PDB entry 7V0R | X-ray diffraction, 2.51 A resolution | chains C and J of the 6 polymer chains in the assembly

Chain C:
Name: Cyclic GMP-AMP synthase
Source organism: Mus musculus
Notes: EC 2.7.7.86; fragment: catalytic domain
UniProtKB: Q8C6L5 (CGAS_MOUSE); residue numbers follow UniProt; this construct covers 147-507
Amino-acid sequence (364 residues; each row starts with the number of its first residue):
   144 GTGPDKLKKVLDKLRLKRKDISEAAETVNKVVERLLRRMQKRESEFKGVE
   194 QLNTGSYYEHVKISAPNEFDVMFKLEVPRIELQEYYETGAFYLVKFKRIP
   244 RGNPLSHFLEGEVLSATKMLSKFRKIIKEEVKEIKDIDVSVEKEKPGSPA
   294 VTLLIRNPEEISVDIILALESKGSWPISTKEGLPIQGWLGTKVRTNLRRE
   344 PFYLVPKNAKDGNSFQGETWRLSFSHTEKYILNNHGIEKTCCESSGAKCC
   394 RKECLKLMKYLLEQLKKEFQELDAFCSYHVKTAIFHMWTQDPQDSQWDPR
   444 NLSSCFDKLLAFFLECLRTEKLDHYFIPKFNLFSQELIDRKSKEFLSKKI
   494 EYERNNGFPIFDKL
Unresolved in the structure: 144-148, 239-246, 252-255, 353-358, 507
Sequence notes: expression tag (144-146)
Ion coordination: Mg2+ site 1: Glu-211, Asp-213 (together with OKX); Mg2+ site 2: Glu-211, Asp-213, Asp-307 (together with OKX); Zn2+: His-378, Cys-384, Cys-385, Cys-392
Small-molecule neighbours: OKX ([(2R,3R,4R,5R)-4-[[(2R,3S,4R,5R)-5-(6-aminopurin-9-yl)-3,4-bis(oxidanyl)oxolan-2-yl]methoxy-oxidanyl-phosphoryl]oxy-5-(2-azanyl-6-oxidanylidene-1H-purin-9-yl)-3-oxidanyl-oxolan-2-yl]methoxy-[[oxidanyl(phosphonooxy)phosphoryl]methyl]phosphinic acid): Gly-198, Ser-199, Glu-202, Lys-205, Glu-211, Asp-213, Met-215, Gly-290, Ser-291, Pro-292, Ala-293, Asp-307, Ile-309, Val-348, Lys-350, Arg-364, Leu-365, Ser-366, Ser-368, Lys-402, Cys-419, Ser-420, Tyr-421, Lys-424
Swiss-Prot annotation at these positions:
  - region: Lys-372 to Lys-395 (DNA-binding)
  - motif: Leu-154 to Leu-159 (Nuclear export signal), Asp-281 to Ser-291 (Nuclear localization signal)
  - binding site (GTP): Thr-197, Asp-307, Arg-364 to Glu-371
  - binding site (ATP): Ser-199, Glu-371, Lys-402, Ser-420 to Lys-424
  - binding site (Mg(2+)): Glu-211, Asp-213, Asp-307
  - binding site (2',3'-cGAMP): Asp-213, Gly-290, Asp-307, Lys-350, Arg-364 to Ser-366
  - binding site (Zn(2+)): His-378, Cys-384, Cys-385, Cys-392
  - site: Arg-241 (Arginine-anchor), Asp-307, Ile-308 (Cleavage)
  - modified residue: Lys-156 (N6-lactoyllysine), Glu-176 (PolyADP-ribosyl glutamic acid), Ser-199 (Phosphoserine), Tyr-201 (Phosphotyrosine), Glu-272 (5-glutamyl polyglutamate), Ser-291 (Phosphoserine), Glu-302 (5-glutamyl glutamate), Lys-372 (N6-acetyllysine), Lys-382 (N6-acetyllysine), Lys-402 (N6-acetyllysine), Ser-420 (Phosphoserine), Lys-491 (N6-methyllysine)
  - lipidation (S-palmitoyl cysteine): Cys-392, Cys-393, Cys-459
  - cross-link (Glycyl lysine isopeptide (Lys-Gly)): Lys-217 (interchain with G-Cter in SUMO), Lys-271 (interchain with G-Cter in ubiquitin), Lys-335 (interchain with G-Cter in SUMO), Lys-372 (interchain with G-Cter in SUMO), Lys-382 (interchain with G-Cter in SUMO), Lys-399 (interchain with G-Cter in ubiquitin), Lys-402 (interchain with G-Cter in ubiquitin), Lys-409 (interchain with G-Cter in ubiquitin), Lys-410 (interchain with G-Cter in ubiquitin), Lys-464 (interchain with G-Cter in SUMO)

Chain J:
Molecule: Palindromic DNA18
Sequence (18 nucleotides; row label = number of the first residue in the row):
     1 ATCTGTACATGTACAGAT

How chain C and chain J interact:
Contacting residue pairs (16; chain C residue first):
  Lys-151(C) / DT2(J)  phosphate contact
  Arg-161(C) / DA7(J)  base contact
  Arg-161(C) / DC8(J)  hydrogen bond to the base
  Arg-161(C) / DA9(J)  sugar contact
  Ile-164(C) / DT10(J)  sugar contact
  Ser-165(C) / DA9(J)  hydrogen bond to the phosphate
  Ser-165(C) / DT10(J)  hydrogen bond to the phosphate
  Ala-168(C) / DT10(J)  phosphate contact
  Ala-168(C) / DG11(J)  phosphate contact
  Asn-172(C) / DG11(J)  hydrogen bond to the phosphate
  Asn-196(C) / DT12(J)  hydrogen bond to the phosphate
  Tyr-200(C) / DT10(J)  hydrogen bond to the phosphate
  Tyr-200(C) / DG11(J)  hydrogen bond to the phosphate
  Tyr-201(C) / DG11(J)  phosphate contact
  Tyr-201(C) / DT12(J)  phosphate contact
  Lys-372(C) / DT12(J)  salt bridge to the phosphate

Overview:
The interface between chain C and chain J involves 10 residues on one side and 7 on the other; the contacts
include 7 hydrogen bonds and 1 salt bridge. Polar contacts include Arg-161(C)/DC8(J), Ser-165(C)/DA9(J) and
Ser-165(C)/DT10(J). Ligands of chain C: compound OKX.
Here chain C is Cyclic GMP-AMP synthase (Mus musculus) and chain J is Palindromic DNA18. Entry 7V0R (Structure
of Ternary Complex of cGAS with dsDNA and Bound 5 -ppcpG(2 ,5 )pA) was determined by X-ray diffraction.
